Entry 8AV6 (electron microscopy, 4.68 A resolution (low resolution: residue-level contacts below are approximate; hydrogen-bond / salt-bridge calls are withheld)); this record covers chains L and O of the 20 polymer chains in the assembly.

# Chain L
Molecule: 227-nt DNA strand
Sequence (227 nucleotides; row label = number of the first residue in the row; numbers below 1 keep their minus sign (DT-153 is residue -153)):
  -153 TCGGTACCCG GGGATCCTCT AGAGTGGGAG CTCGGAACAC TATCCGACTG GCACCGGCAA
   -93 GGTCGCTGTT CAATACATGC ACAGGATGTA TATATCTGAC ACGTGCCTGG AGACTAGGGA
   -33 GTAATCCCCT TGGCGGTTAA AACGCGGGGG ACAGCGCGTA CGTGCGTTTA AGCGGTGCTA
    27 GAGCTGTCTA CGACCAATTG AGCGGCCTCG GCACCGGGAT TCTCCAG
Unresolved in the structure: -153 to -80, 73

# Chain O
Name: Histone H2A
From: Homo sapiens
Reference sequence: A0A8C0K5D3 (A0A8C0K5D3_CANLU); residues 1-129 here correspond to UniProt positions 2-130 (UniProt number = residue number + 1)
Sequence (129 residues; numbered 1 to 129; the number before each row is that of its first residue):
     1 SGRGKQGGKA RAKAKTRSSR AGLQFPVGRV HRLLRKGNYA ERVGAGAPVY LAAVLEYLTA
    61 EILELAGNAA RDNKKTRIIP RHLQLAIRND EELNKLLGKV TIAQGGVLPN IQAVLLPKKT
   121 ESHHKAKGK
Unresolved in the structure: 1-11, 118-129

# Interface between chain L and chain O
Pairs across the interface (14; chain L residue first):
  DG38(L) - Arg42(O)
  DG38(L) - Val43(O)
  DG38(L) - Gly44(O)
  DG38(L) - Ala45(O)
  DA39(L) - Arg35(O)
  DA39(L) - Arg42(O)
  DA39(L) - Val43(O)
  DG48(L) - Arg29(O)
  DC49(L) - Arg29(O)
  DG57(L) - Thr76(O)
  DG57(L) - Arg77(O)
  DC58(L) - Lys75(O)
  DC58(L) - Thr76(O)
  DC58(L) - Arg77(O)
Also at the interface, not in a pair above, chain L (10 interface residues in all): DG46, DA47, DG56, DA59
Also at the interface, not in a pair above, chain O (12 interface residues in all): Lys13, Ala14, Thr16

# Overview
10 residues of chain L and 12 residues of chain O are in contact.
Chain L is a 227-nt DNA strand and chain O is Histone H2A (Homo sapiens); the structure, CryoEM structure of
INO80 core nucleosome complex in closed grappler conformation, was determined by electron microscopy,
deposited together with 8ATF.
